Entry 8SVD (X-ray diffraction, 3.49 A resolution); this record covers chains A and F of the 6 polymer chains in the assembly.

== Chain A (and F) ==
Name: DarR
Organism: Mycolicibacterium baixiangningiae
Notes: chain F of this document is another copy of the same molecule, construct and numbering; everything in this record applies to it too
Chain sequence (209 residues; each row starts with the number of its first residue; numbers below 1 keep their minus sign (Gly-2 is residue -2)):
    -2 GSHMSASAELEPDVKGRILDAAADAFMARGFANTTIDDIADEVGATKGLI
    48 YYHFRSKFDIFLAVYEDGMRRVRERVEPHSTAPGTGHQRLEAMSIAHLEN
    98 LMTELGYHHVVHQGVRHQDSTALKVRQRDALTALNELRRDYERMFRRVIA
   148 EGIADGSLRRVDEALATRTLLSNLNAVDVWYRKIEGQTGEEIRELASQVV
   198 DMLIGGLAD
Unresolved in the structure: -2 to 9, 115-117 (chain F: -2 to 9)
Reported in the primary citation:
  - binding site for the 20-nt DNA strand: Lys44
  - binding site for the 20-nt DNA strand: Gly45

== Chain A / chain F interface ==
Contacting residue pairs - 61 pairs, chain A then chain F:
  Met24(A) with Arg113(F), hydrogen bond (backbone-side chain)
  Ala25(A) with Arg113(F), hydrogen bond (backbone-side chain)
  Arg26(A) with Arg113(F)
  Gly27(A) with Arg113(F)
  Ala29(A) with Ala29(F), hydrophobic
  Asn30(A) with Ala29(F); Ser117(F), hydrogen bond
  Arg113(A) with Met24(F); Ala25(F); Val176(F), hydrogen bond (side chain-backbone)
  His114(A) with Ala25(F)
  Thr118(A) with Asn30(F)
  Ser154(A) with Ala205(F); Asp206(F), hydrogen bond (backbone-backbone)
  Leu155(A) with Leu204(F)
  Arg156(A) with Asp198(F), hydrogen bond (side chain-backbone); Gly202(F); Gly203(F), hydrogen bond (side chain-backbone); Leu204(F); Ala205(F)
  Val158(A) with Met199(F), hydrophobic; Leu204(F), hydrophobic
  Leu162(A) with Trp177(F), hydrophobic; Leu192(F), hydrophobic; Met199(F), hydrophobic
  Ala163(A) with Met199(F), hydrophobic
  Arg165(A) with Trp177(F)
  Ser169(A) with Ala173(F), hydrogen bond (side chain-backbone)
  Asn170(A) with Asn170(F), hydrogen bond; Leu200(F)
  Ala173(A) with Ser169(F), hydrogen bond (backbone-side chain); Ala173(F), hydrophobic
  Val176(A) with Ser169(F)
  Trp177(A) with Leu162(F), hydrophobic; Arg165(F); Thr166(F); Ser169(F)
  Gln195(A) with Leu162(F)
  Val196(A) with Leu162(F), hydrophobic
  Asp198(A) with Arg156(F), salt bridge
  Met199(A) with Val158(F), hydrophobic; Ala163(F), hydrophobic
  Leu200(A) with Asn170(F)
  Ile201(A) with Gly203(F); Leu204(F), hydrogen bond (backbone-backbone)
  Gly202(A) with Gly202(F); Gly203(F); Ala205(F)
  Gly203(A) with Arg156(F); Ile201(F); Gly203(F)
  Leu204(A) with Leu155(F), hydrophobic; Arg156(F); Ile201(F), hydrogen bond (backbone-backbone); Gly202(F)
  Ala205(A) with His84(F); Ser154(F); Leu155(F); Arg156(F)
  Asp206(A) with Gly202(F); Ala205(F)
Also at the interface, not in a pair above, chain A (35 interface residues in all): Phe23, Thr166, Leu167
Also at the interface, not in a pair above, chain F (34 interface residues in all): Asp175, Tyr178, Arg179, Val196

== Summary ==
35 residues of chain A face 34 of chain F across their interface, with 12 hydrogen bonds and 1 salt bridge.
Polar pairs include Asp198(A)-Arg156(F), Met24(A)-Arg113(F) and Ala25(A)-Arg113(F). The paper reports a
binding site for the 20-nt DNA strand at Lys44(A) and Gly45(A).
Chain A and chain F are both DarR (Mycolicibacterium baixiangningiae); the structure, Structure of M.
baixiangningiae DarR-DNA complex reveals novel dimer-of-dimers DNA binding, was determined by X-ray
diffraction, deposited together with 8SUK, 8SV6, 8SVA and 8T5Y.
